Entry 5UWL (X-ray diffraction, 2.55 A resolution); this record covers chain A.

== Chain A ==
Protein: Collagenase 3
From: Homo sapiens
Notes: EC 3.4.24.-
UniProt: P45452 (MMP13_HUMAN); residues 104-274 here = UniProt positions 104-274
Amino-acid sequence (172 residues; each row starts with the number of its first residue):
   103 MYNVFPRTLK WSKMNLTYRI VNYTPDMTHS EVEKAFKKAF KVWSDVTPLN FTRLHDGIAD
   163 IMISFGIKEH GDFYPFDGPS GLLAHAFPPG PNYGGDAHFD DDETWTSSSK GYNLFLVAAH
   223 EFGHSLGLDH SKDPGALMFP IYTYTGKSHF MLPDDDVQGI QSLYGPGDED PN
Disordered / not traced: 103-109, 270-274
Sequence notes: initiating methionine (103)
Ion coordination: Ca2+ site 1: D128, D203, E205; Ca2+ site 2: D162, N194, G196, D198; Zn2+ site 1: H172, D174, H187, H200; Ca2+ site 3: D179, G180, S182, L184, D202, E205; Zn2+ site 2: H222, H226, H232
Small-molecule neighbours: 8OJ ((S)-N-(3-methyl-1-(methylamino)-1-oxobutan-2-yl)-5-(4-(((4-oxo-4,5,6,7-tetrahydro-3H-cyclopenta[d]pyrimidin-2-yl)thio)methyl)phenyl)furan-2-carboxamide): S182, G183, L184, L185, A186, Y214, L218, V219, H222, E223, G237, L239, F241, P242, I243, Y244, T245, Y246, T247, F252, M253, P255
Swiss-Prot annotation at these positions:
  - active site: E223
  - binding site (Ca(2+)): D128, D162, D179, G180, S182, L184, N194, G196, D198, D202, D203, E205
  - binding site (Zn(2+)): H172, D174, H187, H200, H222, H226, H232, M240
  - glycosylation (N-linked (GlcNAc...) asparagine): N117, N152
  - natural variant: W207 (W207G: In MDST), H232 (H232N: In MANDP1)
  - mutagenesis: E223 (E223A: Abolishes enzyme activity)
What the authors report for this chain:
  - binding site for 8OJ: G183, Y244
  - specificity-determining residues: I243 (proposed by the authors, not directly observed)

== Summary ==
Bound to chain A: compound 8OJ. D128, D203 and E205 coordinate Ca2+ site 1. D162, N194, G196 and D198 form the
Ca2+ site 2. Curated annotation (UniProt) lists active-site residue E223, 12 Ca2+-binding residues, 8
Zn2+-binding residues and one mutagenesis site. The paper reports a binding site for 8OJ at G183 and Y244; the
specificity determinant I243.
Chain A is Collagenase 3 (Homo sapiens); the structure, Matrix metalloproteinase-13 complexed with selective
inhibitor compound (S)-17a, was determined by X-ray diffraction (same publication as 5UWK, 5UWM and 5UWN).
